1VQD - chain A; structure by X-ray diffraction, 1.82 A resolution.

Chain A:
Protein: Gene V protein
Organism: Enterobacteria phage f1
UniProtKB: P69543 (VHED_BPF1); residues 1-87 here = UniProt positions 1-87
Chain sequence (87 residues; row label = number of the first residue in the row):
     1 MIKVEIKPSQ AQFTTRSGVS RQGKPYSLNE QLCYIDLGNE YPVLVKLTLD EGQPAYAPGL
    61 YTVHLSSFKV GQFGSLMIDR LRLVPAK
Unresolved in the structure: 87
Sequence notes: engineered mutation Ile-35 (Val in P69543), Leu-47 (Ile in P69543)
UniProt features mapped onto this chain:
  - site: Arg-16 (Involved in DNA binding), Arg-21 (Involved in DNA binding), Tyr-26 (Involved in DNA binding), Tyr-34 (Involved in DNA binding), Tyr-41 (Involved in DNA binding, and in the dimer-dimer interactions of the protein-ssDNA complex), Lys-46 (Involved in DNA binding)

Overview:
Chain A is Gene V protein (Enterobacteria phage f1); the structure, Gene V protein mutant with val 35 replaced
by ile 35 and ile 47 replaced by ..., was determined by X-ray diffraction, deposited together with 1VQA, 1VQC,
1VQE, 1VQG and 1VQH.
